Entry 8HAE (electron microscopy, 4.55 A resolution (low resolution: residue-level contacts below are approximate; hydrogen-bond / salt-bridge calls are withheld)); this record covers chains A and B.

# Chain A (and B)
Protein: E3 ubiquitin-protein ligase HACE1
Organism: Homo sapiens
Notes: EC 2.3.2.26; chain B of this document is another copy of the same molecule, construct and numbering; everything in this record applies to it too
UniProtKB: Q8IYU2 (HACE1_HUMAN); residues 1-909 here = UniProt positions 1-909
Chain sequence (909 residues; each row starts with the number of its first residue):
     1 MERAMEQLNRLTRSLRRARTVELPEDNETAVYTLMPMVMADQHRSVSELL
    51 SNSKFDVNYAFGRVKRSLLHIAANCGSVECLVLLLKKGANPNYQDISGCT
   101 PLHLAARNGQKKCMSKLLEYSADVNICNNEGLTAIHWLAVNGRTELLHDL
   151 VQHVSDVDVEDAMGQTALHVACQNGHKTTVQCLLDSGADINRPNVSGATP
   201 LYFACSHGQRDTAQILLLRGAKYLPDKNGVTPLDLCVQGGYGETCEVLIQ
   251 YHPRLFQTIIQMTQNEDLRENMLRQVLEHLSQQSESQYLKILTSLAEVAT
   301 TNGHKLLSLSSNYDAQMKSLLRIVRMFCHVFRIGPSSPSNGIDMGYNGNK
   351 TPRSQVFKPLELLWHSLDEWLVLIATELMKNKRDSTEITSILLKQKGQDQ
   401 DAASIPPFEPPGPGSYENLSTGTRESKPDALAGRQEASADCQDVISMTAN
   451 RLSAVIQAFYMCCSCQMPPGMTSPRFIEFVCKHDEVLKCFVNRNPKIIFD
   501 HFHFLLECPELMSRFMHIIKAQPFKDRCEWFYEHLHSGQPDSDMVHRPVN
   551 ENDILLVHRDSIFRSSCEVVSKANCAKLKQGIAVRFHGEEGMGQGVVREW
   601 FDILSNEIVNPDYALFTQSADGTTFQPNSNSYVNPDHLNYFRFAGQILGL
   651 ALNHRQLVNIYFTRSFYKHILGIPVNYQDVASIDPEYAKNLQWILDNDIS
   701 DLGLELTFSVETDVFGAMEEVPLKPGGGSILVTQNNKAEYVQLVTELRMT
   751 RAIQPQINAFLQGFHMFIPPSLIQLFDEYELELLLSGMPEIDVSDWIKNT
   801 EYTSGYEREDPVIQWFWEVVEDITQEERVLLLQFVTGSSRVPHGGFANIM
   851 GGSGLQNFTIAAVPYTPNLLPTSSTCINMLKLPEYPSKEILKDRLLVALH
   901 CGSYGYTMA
Unresolved in the structure: 386-441, 902-909
What the authors report for this chain:
  - self-association interface (contacts with another copy of this molecule): Met1 to Val21, Tyr687, Glu705, Thr707
  - conformationally variable residues (domain motion): Cys876
  - mutagenesis - V140A: increased catalytic activity on RAC1
  - mutagenesis - E782A: unchanged catalytic activity
  - mutagenesis - Y906A: abolished catalytic activity on RAC1
  - mutagenesis - Y906A: abolished catalytic activity on autoubiquitination
  - post-translational modification sites: Ser385 (citing earlier work)
  - mutagenesis - Y906A: decreased catalytic activity on transthiolation

# Chain A / chain B interface
Residue-residue contacts (77; chain A residue first):
  Met5(A) with Trp693(B)
  Leu8(A) with Asn690(B)
  Asn9(A) with Leu704(B)
  Arg10(A) with Leu704(B)
  Thr12(A) with Leu706(B)
  Arg13(A) with Leu704(B); Glu705(B); Leu706(B); Thr707(B); Val710(B)
  Ser14(A) with Thr707(B); Val710(B); Glu711(B)
  Arg16(A) with Tyr687(B); Leu691(B)
  Arg17(A) with Val710(B); Glu711(B); Thr712(B); Val721(B); Pro722(B)
  Ala18(A) with Glu711(B); Asp713(B)
  Arg19(A) with Tyr687(B)
  Thr20(A) with Asp684(B); Glu686(B); Tyr687(B)
  Glu28(A) with Ser853(B)
  Met39(A) with Asn630(B)
  Ala40(A) with Asn630(B); Gly716(B)
  Asp41(A) with Gly716(B)
  Gln42(A) with Asp713(B)
  His43(A) with Gly716(B); Ala717(B); Met718(B)
  Ser45(A) with Asp713(B); Met718(B)
  Glu48(A) with Met718(B)
  Cys75(A) with Asn630(B)
  Asn630(A) with Met39(B); Ala40(B)
  Asp684(A) with Thr20(B)
  Glu686(A) with Thr20(B)
  Tyr687(A) with Arg16(B); Arg19(B); Thr20(B)
  Asn690(A) with Leu8(B)
  Trp693(A) with Met5(B)
  Leu704(A) with Asn9(B); Arg10(B); Arg13(B)
  Glu705(A) with Arg13(B)
  Leu706(A) with Thr12(B); Arg13(B)
  Thr707(A) with Arg13(B); Ser14(B)
  Val710(A) with Arg13(B); Ser14(B); Arg17(B)
  Glu711(A) with Ser14(B); Arg17(B); Ala18(B)
  Thr712(A) with Arg17(B)
  Asp713(A) with Ala18(B); Gln42(B); Ser45(B)
  Gly716(A) with Ala40(B); Asp41(B); His43(B)
  Ala717(A) with His43(B)
  Met718(A) with His43(B); Ser45(B); Glu48(B)
  Glu719(A) with Arg17(B)
  Val721(A) with Arg17(B)
  Pro722(A) with Arg17(B)
  Ser853(A) with Glu28(B)
Other interface residues (no listed pair), chain A (51 interface residues in all): Leu15, Asp26, Tyr32, Arg44, Leu691, Ser709, Val714, Phe715, Leu723
Other interface residues (no listed pair), chain B (52 interface residues in all): Leu15, Asp26, Tyr32, Arg44, Cys75, Ala620, Ser709, Val714, Phe715, Glu719, Leu723

# Overview
The interface between chain A and chain B involves 51 residues on one side and 52 on the other. From the
paper: V140A of chain A increases catalytic activity on RAC1; a modification site at Ser385(A); 3
substitutions were tested in all.
Both chains are E3 ubiquitin-protein ligase HACE1 (Homo sapiens). Entry 8HAE (Cryo-EM structure of HACE1
dimer) was determined by electron microscopy together with 8H8X from the same study.
